PDB entry 3UEN | X-ray diffraction, 1.90 A resolution | chain A

Chain A:
Molecule: DNA topoisomerase 2-binding protein 1
Organism: Homo sapiens
Notes: fragment: BRCT domain
Reference sequence: Q92547 (TOPB1_HUMAN); residues 549-746 here = UniProt positions 549-746
Sequence (203 residues; each row starts with the number of its first residue):
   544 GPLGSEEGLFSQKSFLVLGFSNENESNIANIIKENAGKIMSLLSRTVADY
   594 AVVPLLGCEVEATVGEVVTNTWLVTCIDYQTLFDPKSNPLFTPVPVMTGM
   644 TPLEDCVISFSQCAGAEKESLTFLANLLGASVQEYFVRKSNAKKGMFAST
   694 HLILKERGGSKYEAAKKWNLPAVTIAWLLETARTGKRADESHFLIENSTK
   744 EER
Disordered / not traced: 544-549, 745-746
Construct notes: expression tag (544-548)
UniProt features mapped onto this chain:
  - mutagenesis: Ser564 (S564A: Does not affect interaction with MDC1), Arg681 to Lys682 (Decreased interaction with MDC1), Lys704 (K704A: Decreased interaction with MDC1. Does not affect interaction with phosphorylated HTATSF1)
What the authors report for this chain:
  - mutagenesis - R681E/K682E, K704A: abolished localization
  - mutagenesis - S654A: unchanged localization

In short:
From UniProt: 4 mutagenesis sites. The paper reports that R681E/K682E and K704A abolish localization; S654A
leaves localization unchanged.
Chain A is DNA topoisomerase 2-binding protein 1 (Homo sapiens); the structure, Crystal structure of TopBP1
BRCT4/5 domains, was determined by X-ray diffraction together with 3UEO from the same study.
